Entry 5T45 (X-ray diffraction, 2.80 A resolution); this record covers chain A.

== Chain A ==
Name: Myosin-11
Organism: Gallus gallus
Amino-acid sequence (800 residues; numbered 1 to 800; the number before each row is that of its first residue):
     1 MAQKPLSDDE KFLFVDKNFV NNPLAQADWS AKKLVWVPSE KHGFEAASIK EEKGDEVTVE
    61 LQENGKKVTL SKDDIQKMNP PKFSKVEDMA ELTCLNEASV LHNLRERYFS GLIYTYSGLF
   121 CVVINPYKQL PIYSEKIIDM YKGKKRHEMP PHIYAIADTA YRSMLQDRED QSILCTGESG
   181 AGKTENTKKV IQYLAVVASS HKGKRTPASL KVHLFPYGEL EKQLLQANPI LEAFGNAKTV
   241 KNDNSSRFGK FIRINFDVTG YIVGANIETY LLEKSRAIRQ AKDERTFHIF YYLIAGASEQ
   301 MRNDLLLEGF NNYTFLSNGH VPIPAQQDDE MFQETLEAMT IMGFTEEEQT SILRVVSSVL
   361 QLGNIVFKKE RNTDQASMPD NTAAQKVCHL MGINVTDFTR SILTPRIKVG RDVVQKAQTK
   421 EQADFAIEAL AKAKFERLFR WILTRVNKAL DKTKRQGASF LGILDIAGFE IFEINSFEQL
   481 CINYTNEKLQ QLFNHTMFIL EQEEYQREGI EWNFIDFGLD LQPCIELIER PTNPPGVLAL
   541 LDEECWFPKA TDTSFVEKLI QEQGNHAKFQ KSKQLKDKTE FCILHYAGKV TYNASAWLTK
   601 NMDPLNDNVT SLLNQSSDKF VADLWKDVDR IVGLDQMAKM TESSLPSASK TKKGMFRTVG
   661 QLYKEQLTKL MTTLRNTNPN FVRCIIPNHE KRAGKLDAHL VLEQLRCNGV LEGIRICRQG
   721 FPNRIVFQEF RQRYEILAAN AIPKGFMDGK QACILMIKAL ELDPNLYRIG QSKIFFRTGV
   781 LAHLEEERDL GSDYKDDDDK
Not modelled in the structure: 1-32, 201-215, 574-576, 628-656, 788-800
Bound ions: Mg2+: T184, S246 (together with ADP)
Residues lining bound ligands:
  - 52E (4-{[(2-chloro-3-fluorobenzyl)carbamoyl](methyl)amino}-3,4-dideoxy-5-O-(isoquinolin-3-ylcarbamoyl)-D-erythro-pentitol): M89, A90, L95, V100, S117, G118, L119, F120, F493, N494, M497, E501, F517, G709, V710, E712, G713, I714, I716, C717, F721, P722, R724
  - ADP (adenosine-5'-diphosphate): I113, N125, P126, Y127, K128, Q129, Y133, E178, S179, G180, A181, G182, K183, T184, E185, N242, N244, S246, D465
  - bicine (BCN): F251, R253, E268, Y270, Q666, K669, L670, T673
  - beryllium trifluoride (BEF): S179, G180, K183, T184, N242, S245, S246, R247, A467

== Overview ==
Bound to chain A: compound 52E, beryllium trifluoride, ADP and bicine. T184 and S246 form the Mg2+ site.
Chain A is Myosin-11 (Gallus gallus); the structure, Chicken smooth muscle myosin motor domain co-crystallized
with the specific CK-571 inhibitor, MgADP.BeFx form, was determined by X-ray diffraction, deposited together
with 5M05.
